4RRO - chain A; structure by X-ray diffraction, 1.80 A resolution.

[Chain A]
Protein: Beta-secretase 1
Organism: Homo sapiens
Notes: EC 3.4.23.46
UniProtKB: P56817 (BACE1_HUMAN); numbering as in UniProt (aligned over 57-453)
Amino-acid sequence (406 residues; numbered 56 to 461; the number before each row is that of its first residue):
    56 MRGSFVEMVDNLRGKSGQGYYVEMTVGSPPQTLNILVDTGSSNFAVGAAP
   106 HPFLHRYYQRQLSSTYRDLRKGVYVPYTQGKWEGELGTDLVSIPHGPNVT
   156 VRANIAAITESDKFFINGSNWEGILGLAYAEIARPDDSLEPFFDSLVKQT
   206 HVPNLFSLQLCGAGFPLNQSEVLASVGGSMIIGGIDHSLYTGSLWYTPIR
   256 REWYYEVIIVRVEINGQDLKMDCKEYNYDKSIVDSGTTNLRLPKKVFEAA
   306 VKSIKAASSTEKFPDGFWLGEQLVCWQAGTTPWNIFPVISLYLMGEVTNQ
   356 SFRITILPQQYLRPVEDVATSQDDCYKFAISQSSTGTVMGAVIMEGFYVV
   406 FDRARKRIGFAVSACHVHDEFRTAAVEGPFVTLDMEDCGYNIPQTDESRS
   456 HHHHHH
Not modelled in the structure: 56-59, 218-224, 460-461
Differences from the reference sequence: expression tag (56, 454-461)
Curated features (UniProtKB/Swiss-Prot):
  - active site: Asp93, Asp289
  - modified residue (N6-acetyllysine): Lys126, Lys275, Lys279, Lys285, Lys299, Lys300, Lys307
  - glycosylation (N-linked (GlcNAc...) asparagine): Asn153, Asn172, Asn223, Asn354
  - mutagenesis: Asp93 (D93N: Decreases beta-cleaved soluble APP production), Asp284 (D284N: Almost abolishes beta-cleaved soluble APP production)
Disulfides: Cys216-Cys420, Cys278-Cys443, Cys330-Cys380
Bound ions: Ni2+: His457, His459
Small-molecule neighbours: 3UX ((4S,4a'R,10a'S)-2-amino-8'-(2-fluoropyridin-3-yl)-1,4a'-dimethyl-3',4',4a',10a'-tetrahydro-2'H-spiro[imidazole-4,10'-pyrano[3,2-b]chromen]-5(1H)-one): Gly72, Gln73, Gly74, Leu91, Asp93, Gly95, Ser96, Val130, Tyr132, Trp137, Phe169, Ile171, Trp176, Ile179, Asp289, Ser290, Gly291, Thr292, Thr293

[Summary]
Chain A binds compound 3UX. His457 and His459 coordinate Ni2+. From UniProt: active-site residues Asp93 and
Asp289 and 2 mutagenesis sites.
Chain A is Beta-secretase 1 (Homo sapiens); the structure, 8-Tetrahydropyran-2-yl chromans: highly selective
beta-site amyloid precursor protein cleaving enzyme 1 (BACE1) inhibitors, was determined by X-ray diffraction
together with 4R5N, 4RRN and 4RRS from the same study.
